8IH8 - chains C and D of the 4 polymer chains in the assembly; structure by X-ray diffraction, 2.00 A resolution.

== Chain C (and D) ==
Protein: Anti-sigma-F factor RsbW
Organism: Mycobacterium tuberculosis (strain ATCC 25618 / H37Rv)
Notes: chain D of this document is another copy of the same molecule, construct and numbering; everything in this record applies to it too
Reference sequence: P9WGX7 (RSBW_MYCTU); residues 1-145 here correspond to UniProt positions 24-168 (UniProt number = residue number + 23)
Chain sequence (145 residues; numbered 1 to 145; the number before each row is that of its first residue):
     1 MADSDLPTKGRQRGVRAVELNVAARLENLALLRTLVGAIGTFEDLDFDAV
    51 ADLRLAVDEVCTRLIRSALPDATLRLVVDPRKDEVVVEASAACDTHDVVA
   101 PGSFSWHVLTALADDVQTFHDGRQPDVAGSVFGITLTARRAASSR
Unresolved in the structure: 1-11, 141-145 (chain D: 1-11, 142-145)
Curated features (UniProtKB/Swiss-Prot):
  - binding site (ATP): Pro101 to Ser105

== Interface between chain C and chain D ==
Pairs across the interface (38; chain C residue first):
  Val15(C) - Ala23(D)
  Val15(C) - Arg25(D)
  Val15(C) - Asn28(D)  hydrogen bond (backbone-side chain)
  Arg16(C) - Glu27(D)  hydrogen bond (side chain-backbone)
  Arg16(C) - Asn28(D)  hydrogen bond
  Arg16(C) - Leu31(D)
  Ala17(C) - Asn21(D)
  Ala17(C) - Val22(D)
  Val18(C) - Asn21(D)
  Val18(C) - Val22(D)  hydrophobic
  Val18(C) - Leu31(D)  hydrophobic
  Glu19(C) - Glu19(D)
  Glu19(C) - Leu20(D)
  Glu19(C) - Asn21(D)  hydrogen bond (backbone-backbone)
  Leu20(C) - Glu19(D)
  Leu20(C) - Leu20(D)  hydrophobic
  Asn21(C) - Val18(D)
  Asn21(C) - Glu19(D)  hydrogen bond (backbone-backbone)
  Asn21(C) - Asn21(D)
  Val22(C) - Ala17(D)
  Val22(C) - Val18(D)  hydrophobic
  Ala23(C) - Val15(D)
  Arg25(C) - Val15(D)
  Glu27(C) - Val15(D)
  Glu27(C) - Arg16(D)
  Asn28(C) - Val15(D)  hydrogen bond (side chain-backbone)
  Asn28(C) - Arg16(D)
  Ala30(C) - Phe42(D)
  Leu31(C) - Val18(D)  hydrophobic
  Leu31(C) - Phe42(D)
  Thr34(C) - Phe42(D)
  Leu35(C) - Leu35(D)
  Leu35(C) - Ala38(D)  hydrophobic
  Leu35(C) - Ile39(D)  hydrophobic
  Ile39(C) - Leu35(D)  hydrophobic
  Phe42(C) - Ala30(D)  hydrophobic
  Phe42(C) - Leu31(D)
  Phe42(C) - Thr34(D)
Interface residues without a listed pair, chain C (19 interface residues in all): Ala38

== Summary ==
The chain C/chain D interface involves 19 residues from each chain, with 6 hydrogen bonds. Among the polar
pairs are Val15(C)-Asn28(D), Arg16(C)-Glu27(D) and Arg16(C)-Asn28(D). From UniProt: 5 ATP-binding residues on
chain C.
Both chains are Anti-sigma-F factor RsbW (Mycobacterium tuberculosis (strain ATCC 25618 / H37Rv)). Entry 8IH8
(anti-sigmaF factor and Anti-sigmaF factor antagonist complex(usfx-RsfB)) was determined by X-ray diffraction.
